PDB entry 9FMX | electron microscopy, 2.20 A resolution | chains A and I of the 14 polymer chains in the assembly

== Chain A (and I) ==
Name: Aerolysin
Organism: Aeromonas hydrophila
Notes: chain I of this document is another copy of the same molecule, construct and numbering; everything in this record applies to it too
Reference sequence: P09167 (AERA_AERHY); residues 1-470 here correspond to UniProt positions 24-493 (UniProt number = residue number + 23)
Amino-acid sequence (478 residues; row label = number of the first residue in the row):
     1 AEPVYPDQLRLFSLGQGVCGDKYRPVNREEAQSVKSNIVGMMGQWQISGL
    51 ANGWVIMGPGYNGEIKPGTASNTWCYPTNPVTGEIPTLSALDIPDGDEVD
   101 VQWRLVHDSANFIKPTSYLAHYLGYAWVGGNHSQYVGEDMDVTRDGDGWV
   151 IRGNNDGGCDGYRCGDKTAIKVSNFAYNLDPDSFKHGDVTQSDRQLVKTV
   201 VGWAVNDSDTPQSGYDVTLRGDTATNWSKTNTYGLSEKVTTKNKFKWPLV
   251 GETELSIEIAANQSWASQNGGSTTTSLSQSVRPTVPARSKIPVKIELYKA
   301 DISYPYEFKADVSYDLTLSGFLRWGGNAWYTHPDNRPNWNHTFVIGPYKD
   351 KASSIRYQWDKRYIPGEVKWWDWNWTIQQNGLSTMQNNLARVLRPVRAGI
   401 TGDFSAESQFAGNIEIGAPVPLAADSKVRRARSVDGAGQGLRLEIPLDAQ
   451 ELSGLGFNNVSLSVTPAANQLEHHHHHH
Disordered / not traced: 425-478
Sequence notes: engineered mutation Gly-221 (Tyr244 in P09167); expression tag (471-478)
UniProt features mapped onto this chain:
  - region: Trp-45 to Tyr-61 (Interaction with host N-linked glycan), Tyr-233 to Trp-265 (Part of the transmembrane beta-barrel after proteolytic activation of the toxin and insertion into the host membrane), Arg-323 to His-332 (Interaction with glycans from host GPI-anchor)
  - site: His-132 (Important for oligomerization), Lys-351 (Important for heptamerization), Glu-367 (Important for heptamerization)
Disulfides: Cys-19/Cys-75, Cys-159/Cys-164
From the paper describing this entry:
  - contacts within the chain: Asp-207/Arg-288, Ser-208/Gln-212, Asp-216/Arg-282, Asp-209/Arg-288
  - self-association interface (contacts with another copy of this molecule); pairs are residue here / residue on that copy: Gln-212/Thr-284

== How chain A and chain I interact ==
Contacting residue pairs - 13 pairs, chain A then chain I:
  Pro-59(A) / Tyr-162(I)
  Asn-62(A) / Tyr-162(I)
  Asn-62(A) / Arg-163(I)  hydrogen bond (side chain-backbone)
  Tyr-162(A) / Pro-59(I)
  Tyr-162(A) / Asn-62(I)
  Arg-163(A) / Asn-62(I)  hydrogen bond (backbone-side chain)
  Thr-331(A) / Asp-334(I)
  Thr-331(A) / Asn-335(I)
  His-332(A) / Asp-334(I)
  Asp-334(A) / Thr-331(I)
  Asp-334(A) / His-332(I)
  Asp-334(A) / Asp-334(I)
  Asn-335(A) / Thr-331(I)
Also at the interface, not in a pair above, chain A (10 interface residues in all): Gly-60, Gly-161
Also at the interface, not in a pair above, chain I (10 interface residues in all): Gly-60, Gly-161

== In short ==
The chain A/chain I interface involves 10 residues from each chain; the contacts include 2 hydrogen bonds. The
hydrogen-bonded pair is Asn-62(A)/Arg-163(I). From the paper: a self-association interface involving
Gln-212(A); contacts within the chain involving Asp-207(A), Arg-288(A) and Ser-208(A) among others.
Chain A and chain I are both Aerolysin (Aeromonas hydrophila); the structure, Aerolysin Y221G - prepore, was
determined by electron microscopy (same publication as 9FM6, 9FML, 9FNP and 9FNQ).
